3VIE - chains C and D of the 6 polymer chains in the assembly; structure by X-ray diffraction, 1.80 A resolution.

Chain C:
Molecule: Envelope glycoprotein gp160
Notes: fragment: NHR domain
Reference sequence: Q9YP39 (Q9YP39_9HIV1); residues 35-70 here correspond to UniProt positions 554-589 (UniProt number = residue number + 519)
Chain sequence (37 residues; each row starts with the number of its first residue):
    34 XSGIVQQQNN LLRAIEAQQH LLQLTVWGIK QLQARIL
Differences from the reference sequence: acetylation (34)
Modified positions: ACE (acetyl group) at position 34

Chain D:
Molecule: Sifuvirtide
Chain sequence (37 residues; row label = number of the first residue in the row):
   115 XSWETWEREI ENYTRQIYRI LEESQEQQDR NERDLLE
Modified positions: ACE (acetyl group) at position 115

Interface between chain C and chain D:
Contacting residue pairs (24):
  ACE_34(C) / Leu-149(D)
  Ser-35(C) / Leu-149(D)
  Val-38(C) / Gln-142(D)  hydrogen bond (backbone-side chain)
  Val-38(C) / Glu-146(D)
  Gln-39(C) / Glu-146(D)
  Gln-41(C) / Gln-142(D)
  Gln-41(C) / Asn-145(D)
  Asn-42(C) / Gln-142(D)
  Leu-45(C) / Leu-135(D)  hydrophobic
  Leu-45(C) / Ser-138(D)
  Leu-45(C) / Gln-139(D)
  Ile-48(C) / Leu-135(D)  hydrophobic
  Glu-49(C) / Gln-139(D)  hydrogen bond
  Gln-52(C) / Ile-131(D)
  Gln-52(C) / Tyr-132(D)
  Gln-56(C) / Thr-128(D)
  Gln-56(C) / Tyr-132(D)  hydrogen bond
  Val-59(C) / Ile-124(D)  hydrophobic
  Ile-62(C) / Trp-117(D)  hydrophobic
  Ile-62(C) / Trp-120(D)  hydrophobic
  Lys-63(C) / Trp-120(D)
  Lys-63(C) / Glu-121(D)  salt bridge
  Gln-66(C) / Trp-117(D)  hydrogen bond
  Leu-70(C) / Trp-117(D)

In short:
Chain C and chain D form an interface of 16 and 14 residues respectively, with 4 hydrogen bonds and 1 salt
bridge. Polar contacts include Lys-63(C)/Glu-121(D), Val-38(C)/Gln-142(D) and Glu-49(C)/Gln-139(D).
Chain C is Envelope glycoprotein gp160 and chain D is Sifuvirtide; the structure, HIV-gp41 fusion inhibitor
Sifuvirtide, was determined by X-ray diffraction.
